Entry 8W5J (electron microscopy, 4.40 A resolution (low resolution: residue-level contacts below are approximate; hydrogen-bond / salt-bridge calls are withheld)); this record covers chains A and D of the 10 polymer chains in the assembly.

[Chain A]
Name: Mitochondrial import receptor subunit TOM40
Organism: Saccharomyces cerevisiae (strain ATCC 204508 / S288c)
Reference sequence: P23644 (TOM40_YEAST); numbering as in UniProt (aligned over 1-387)
Chain sequence (387 residues; numbered 1 to 387; the number before each row is that of its first residue):
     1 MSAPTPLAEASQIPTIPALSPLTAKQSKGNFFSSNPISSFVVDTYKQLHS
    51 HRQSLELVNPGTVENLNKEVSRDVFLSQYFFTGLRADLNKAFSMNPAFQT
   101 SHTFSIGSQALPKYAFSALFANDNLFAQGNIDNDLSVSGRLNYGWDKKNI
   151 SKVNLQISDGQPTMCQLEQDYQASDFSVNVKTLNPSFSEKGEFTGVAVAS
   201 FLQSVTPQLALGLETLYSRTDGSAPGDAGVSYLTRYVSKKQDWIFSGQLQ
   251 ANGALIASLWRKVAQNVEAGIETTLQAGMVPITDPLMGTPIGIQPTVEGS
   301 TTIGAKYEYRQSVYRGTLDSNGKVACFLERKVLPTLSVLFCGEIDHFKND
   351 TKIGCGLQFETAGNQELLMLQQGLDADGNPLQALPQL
Unresolved in the structure: 1-48, 277-294, 374-387

[Chain D]
Name: Mitochondrial import receptor subunit TOM6
Organism: Saccharomyces cerevisiae (strain ATCC 204508 / S288c)
Reference sequence: P33448 (TOM6_YEAST); numbering as in UniProt (aligned over 1-61)
Chain sequence (61 residues; numbered 1 to 61; the number before each row is that of its first residue):
     1 MDGMFAMPGAAAGAASPQQPKSRFQAFKESPLYTIALNGAFFVAGVAFIQ
    51 SPLMDMLAPQL
Unresolved in the structure: 1-26
UniProt features mapped onto this chain:
  - modified residue: M1 (N-acetylmethionine)

[Interface between chain A and chain D]
Residue-residue contacts (9):
  L259(A) with V46(D); I49(D)
  R261(A) with M54(D)
  V263(A) with M54(D)
  I271(A) with I49(D)
  T273(A) with F42(D)
  T301(A) with N38(D); F42(D)
  Y307(A) with P59(D)
Also at the interface, not in a pair above, chain A (13 interface residues in all): N266, V297, G299, S300, Y309, S320
Also at the interface, not in a pair above, chain D (11 interface residues in all): I35, D55, L57, A58, L61

[Summary]
13 residues of chain A and 11 residues of chain D are in contact.
Here chain A is Mitochondrial import receptor subunit TOM40 and chain D is Mitochondrial import receptor
subunit TOM6, both from Saccharomyces cerevisiae (strain ATCC 204508 / S288c). Entry 8W5J (Cryo-EM structure
of the yeast TOM core complex (from TOM-TIM23 complex)) was determined by electron microscopy together with
8W5K from the same study.
